Entry 7Y8U (X-ray diffraction, 2.10 A resolution); this record covers chains E and F.

[Chain E]
Name: AlbE homolog
Source organism: Quasibacillus thermotolerans
Reference sequence: A0A837GIQ1 (A0A837GIQ1_9BACI); numbering as in UniProt (aligned over 1-381)
Sequence (395 residues; each row starts with the number of its first residue; numbers below 1 keep their minus sign (Met-13 is residue -13)):
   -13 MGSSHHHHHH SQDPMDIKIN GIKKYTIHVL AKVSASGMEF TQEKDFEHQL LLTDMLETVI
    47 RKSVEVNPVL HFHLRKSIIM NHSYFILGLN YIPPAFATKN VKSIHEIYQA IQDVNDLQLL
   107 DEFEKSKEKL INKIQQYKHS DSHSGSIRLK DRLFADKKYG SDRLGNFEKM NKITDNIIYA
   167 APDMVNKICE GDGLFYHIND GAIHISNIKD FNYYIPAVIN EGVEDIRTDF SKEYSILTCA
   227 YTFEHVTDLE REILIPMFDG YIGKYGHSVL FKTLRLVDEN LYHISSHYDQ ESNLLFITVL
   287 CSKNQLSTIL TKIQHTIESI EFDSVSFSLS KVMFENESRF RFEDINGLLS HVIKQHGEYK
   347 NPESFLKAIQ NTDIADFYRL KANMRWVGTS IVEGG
Unresolved in the structure: -13 to -3, 218-220, 265-268, 287-289, 379-381
Construct notes: initiating methionine (-13); expression tag (-12 to 0)

[Chain F]
Name: AlbF homolog
Source organism: Quasibacillus thermotolerans
Reference sequence: A0A837GEN5 (A0A837GEN5_9BACI); residues 1-366 here = UniProt positions 1-366
Sequence (366 residues; numbered 1 to 366; the number before each row is that of its first residue):
     1 MLNKSFVKKL DESLNRKQVG STNVTRYKIE DSYLVLAAVR VGIGGLTYHN GAAHFLEHLK
    61 FWRYGENIYN LFFQRGAILN AYTTLEFTDY VFLSKEESIN ENLNLLLTFL YHHQYDEKTI
   121 SLERNIIINE INGAGTARLN GQESIEKERH CILGSAESIS RMGRKEFELI SQKYYTPENT
   181 SIYVIGGNQD IDLFHIPTAV MTTQYGKPTH KVNVNEVEMN KDMILLPVEH GDYLKNRMIC
   241 HLIADMIKHL AQQLEYDVSV GLFISTNQHS CYLKVKKSDQ KRFSSLIQQL SMDEHFIETY
   301 IKDYQWRFMN ELVINFNQLH NIYDYMTEYR LGEYTVAELF GSLDSVDKLD ILAVRNELIN
   361 QLTVGE
Unresolved in the structure: 1, 134-144, 216-220, 365-366

[Chain E / chain F interface]
Residue-residue contacts - 51 pairs, chain E then chain F:
  Ile8(E) with Asp31(F)
  Lys9(E) with Asp31(F); Tyr33(F); Asn317(F), hydrogen bond (side chain-backbone)
  Lys10(E) with Glu30(F)
  Tyr11(E) with Asn317(F)
  Thr12(E) with Val313(F), hydrogen bond (side chain-backbone); Asn317(F), hydrogen bond (backbone-side chain)
  Ile13(E) with Val313(F), hydrophobic
  Leu56(E) with Asn310(F); Val313(F), hydrophobic; Ile314(F), hydrophobic
  Pro80(E) with Leu2(F)
  Ala81(E) with Leu2(F); Ser5(F), hydrogen bond (backbone-side chain)
  Phe82(E) with Leu2(F); Asn3(F); Ser5(F); Phe6(F); Lys9(F)
  Ala83(E) with Leu2(F)
  Thr84(E) with Leu2(F); Asn3(F)
  Tyr251(E) with Phe73(F)
  Gly252(E) with Phe73(F)
  Leu315(E) with Phe73(F); Gln74(F); Gly76(F)
  Val318(E) with Gly76(F)
  Met319(E) with Phe73(F); Gly76(F); Ile78(F), hydrophobic
  Glu321(E) with Lys95(F), salt bridge
  Asn322(E) with Leu34(F); Gly76(F), hydrogen bond (side chain-backbone); Lys95(F)
  Arg325(E) with Tyr33(F), hydrogen bond (side chain-backbone); Leu34(F); Lys95(F)
  Phe326(E) with Leu34(F); Leu93(F), hydrophobic; His320(F)
  Phe328(E) with Tyr33(F), hydrophobic
  Glu329(E) with Ser32(F); Tyr33(F), hydrogen bond (side chain-backbone); Leu34(F), hydrogen bond (side chain-backbone); Asn317(F); Leu319(F)
  Asp330(E) with Gln318(F), hydrogen bond
  Pro348(E) with Tyr33(F)
  Glu349(E) with Tyr33(F)
Also at the interface, not in a pair above, chain E (32 interface residues in all): Gly7, Glu51, Asn53, His253, Leu334, Leu352
Also at the interface, not in a pair above, chain F (27 interface residues in all): Ile29, Ala77, Trp306, Phe316

[In short]
The interface between chain E and chain F involves 32 residues on one side and 27 on the other, with 9
hydrogen bonds and 1 salt bridge. Among the polar pairs are Glu321(E)-Lys95(F), Lys9(E)-Asn317(F) and
Thr12(E)-Val313(F).
Here chain E is AlbE homolog and chain F is AlbF homolog, both from Quasibacillus thermotolerans. Entry 7Y8U
(Crystal structure of AlbEF homolog from Quasibacillus thermotolerans) was determined by X-ray diffraction
together with 7Y8X from the same study.
